Entry 6NKK (X-ray diffraction, 2.30 A resolution); this record covers chains A and B of the 4 polymer chains in the assembly.

Chain A (and B):
Name: Short chain dehydrogenase
Organism: Penicillium fellutanum
Notes: chain B of this document is another copy of the same molecule, construct and numbering; everything in this record applies to it too
UniProt: L0E2Z4 (L0E2Z4_9EURO); residues 1-265 here = UniProt positions 1-265
Chain sequence (265 residues; numbered 1 to 265; the number before each row is that of its first residue):
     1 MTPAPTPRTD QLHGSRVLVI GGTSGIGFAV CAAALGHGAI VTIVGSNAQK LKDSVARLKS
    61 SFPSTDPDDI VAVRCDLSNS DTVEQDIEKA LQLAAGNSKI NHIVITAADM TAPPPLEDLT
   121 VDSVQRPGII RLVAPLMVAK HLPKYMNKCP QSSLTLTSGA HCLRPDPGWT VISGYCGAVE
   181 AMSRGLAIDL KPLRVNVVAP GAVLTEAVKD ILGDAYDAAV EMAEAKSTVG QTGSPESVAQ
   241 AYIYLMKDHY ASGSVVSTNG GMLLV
Not modelled in the structure: 1-8
Small-molecule neighbours:
  - NADP (NAP; NADP nicotinamide-adenine-dinucleotide phosphate): Gly21, Gly22, Thr23, Ser24, Gly25, Ile26, Gly27, Gly45, Ser46, Asn47, Lys50, Cys75, Asp76, Leu77, Ser78, Thr106, Ala107, Ala108, Met110, Ile130, Arg131, Thr157, Ser158, Gly159, His161, Pro200, Gly201, Ala202, Val203, Thr205, Ala207, Val208
  - premalbrancheamide E (PM7; (5aS,12aS,13aS)-12,12-dimethyl-2,3,11,12,12a,13-hexahydro-1H,5H,6H-5a,13a-(epiminomethano)indolizino[7,6-b]carbazol-14-one): Met110, His161, Asp166, Trp169, Ile172, Ala202, Leu204, Val208, Ile211, Leu212, Ala219, Val220, Ala223
Curated features (UniProtKB/Swiss-Prot):
  - binding site (NADP(+)): Thr23, Ser24, Ile26, Ser46, Asn47, Lys50, Asp76, Arg131, Val203, Thr205
Reported in the primary citation:
  - binding site for NADP: Lys50
  - binding site for premalbrancheamide E: Arg131, Asp166, Trp169
  - catalytic residues: Arg131 (from molecular simulation)

How chain A and chain B interact:
Residue-residue contacts - 59 pairs, chain A then chain B:
  Ser80(A) - Val121(B)
  Leu116(A) - Leu136(B)
  Leu116(A) - Ala139(B)
  Leu116(A) - Lys140(B)
  Glu117(A) - Lys140(B)
  Leu119(A) - Met137(B)  hydrophobic
  Leu119(A) - Lys140(B)  hydrogen bond (backbone-side chain)
  Val121(A) - Ser80(B)
  Val121(A) - Met137(B)  hydrophobic
  Val124(A) - Val133(B)  hydrophobic
  Val124(A) - Leu136(B)  hydrophobic
  Gln125(A) - Gln125(B)  hydrogen bond (side chain-backbone)
  Gln125(A) - Gly128(B)
  Gln125(A) - Ile129(B)
  Gly128(A) - Gln125(B)
  Ile129(A) - Val121(B)  hydrophobic
  Ile129(A) - Gln125(B)
  Val133(A) - Val121(B)  hydrophobic
  Val133(A) - Val124(B)  hydrophobic
  Leu136(A) - Val124(B)  hydrophobic
  Leu136(A) - Val171(B)  hydrophobic
  Met137(A) - Leu119(B)  hydrophobic
  Met137(A) - Val121(B)  hydrophobic
  Ala139(A) - Leu116(B)
  Lys140(A) - Leu116(B)
  Lys140(A) - Glu117(B)  hydrogen bond (side chain-backbone)
  Lys140(A) - Leu119(B)
  Cys162(A) - Ala181(B)
  Cys162(A) - Arg184(B)  hydrogen bond (backbone-side chain)
  Leu163(A) - Arg184(B)
  Pro165(A) - Arg184(B)
  Pro165(A) - Gly185(B)
  Pro165(A) - Ile188(B)  hydrophobic
  Thr170(A) - Met182(B)
  Thr170(A) - Gly185(B)  hydrogen bond (side chain-backbone)
  Thr170(A) - Leu186(B)
  Thr170(A) - Asp189(B)  hydrogen bond
  Val171(A) - Leu136(B)  hydrophobic
  Ser173(A) - Ala181(B)
  Gly174(A) - Ala178(B)
  Gly174(A) - Ala181(B)
  Gly177(A) - Gly177(B)
  Gly177(A) - Ala181(B)
  Ala178(A) - Gly174(B)
  Ala178(A) - Gly177(B)
  Ala178(A) - Ala178(B)
  Ala181(A) - Cys162(B)  hydrophobic
  Ala181(A) - Ser173(B)
  Ala181(A) - Gly174(B)
  Ala181(A) - Gly177(B)
  Met182(A) - Thr170(B)
  Arg184(A) - Cys162(B)  hydrogen bond (side chain-backbone)
  Arg184(A) - Leu163(B)
  Arg184(A) - Pro165(B)
  Gly185(A) - Pro165(B)
  Gly185(A) - Thr170(B)  hydrogen bond (backbone-side chain)
  Leu186(A) - Thr170(B)
  Ile188(A) - Pro165(B)
  Asp189(A) - Thr170(B)  hydrogen bond
Interface residues without a listed pair, chain A (35 interface residues in all): Val83, Asp118, Thr120, Leu132, Tyr175
Interface residues without a listed pair, chain B (35 interface residues in all): Val83, Asp118, Thr120, Leu132, Tyr175

Summary:
Chain A and chain B each contribute 35 residues to their interface, with 9 hydrogen bonds. Among the polar
pairs are Leu119(A)-Lys140(B), Gln125(A)-Gln125(B) and Lys140(A)-Glu117(B). Chain A binds NADP and
premalbrancheamide E. The paper reports the catalytic residue Arg131(A); a binding site for premalbrancheamide
E at Arg131(A), Asp166(A) and Trp169(A).
Both chains are Short chain dehydrogenase (Penicillium fellutanum). Entry 6NKK (Structure of PhqE
Reductase/Diels-Alderase from Penicillium fellutanum in complex with NADP+ and premalbrancheamide) was
determined by X-ray diffraction together with 6NKH, 6NKI and 6NKM from the same study.
